9C42 - chains A and G of the 4 polymer chains in the assembly; structure by X-ray diffraction, 2.69 A resolution.

== Chain A ==
Molecule: Major histocompatibility complex class I-related gene protein
Organism: Homo sapiens
Reference sequence: Q95460 (HMR1_HUMAN); residues 1-270 here correspond to UniProt positions 23-292 (UniProt number = residue number + 22)
Sequence (271 residues; numbered 0 to 270; the number before each row is that of its first residue; numbering starts at 0):
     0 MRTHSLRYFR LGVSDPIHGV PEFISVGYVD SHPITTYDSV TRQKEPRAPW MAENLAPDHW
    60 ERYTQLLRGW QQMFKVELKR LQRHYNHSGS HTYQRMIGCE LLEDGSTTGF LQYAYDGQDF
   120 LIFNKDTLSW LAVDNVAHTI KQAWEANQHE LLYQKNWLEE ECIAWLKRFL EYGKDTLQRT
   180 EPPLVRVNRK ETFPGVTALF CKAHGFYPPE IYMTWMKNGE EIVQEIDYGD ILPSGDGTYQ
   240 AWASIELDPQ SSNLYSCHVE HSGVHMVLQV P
Unresolved in the structure: 191-194
Sequence notes: initiating methionine (0); conflict Ser-261 (Cys283 in Q95460)
Cystine bridges: Cys-98/Cys-161, Cys-200/Cys-256
Small-molecule neighbours: REF (2,3,7,8-tetrahydroxychromeno[5,4,3-cde]chromene-5,10-dione): Tyr-7, Arg-9, Ser-24, Thr-34, Lys-43, Tyr-62, Leu-66, Trp-69, Arg-94, Ile-96, Tyr-152, Trp-156, Trp-164
Curated features (UniProtKB/Swiss-Prot):
  - binding site (5-(2-oxoethylideneamino)-6-(D-ribitylamino)uracil): Arg-9, Ser-24, Lys-43, Arg-94, Tyr-152, Gln-153
  - binding site (5-(2-oxopropylideneamino)-6-(D-ribitylamino)uracil): Arg-9, Ser-24, Lys-43, Arg-94, Tyr-152, Gln-153
  - binding site (7-hydroxy-6-methyl-8-(1-D-ribityl)lumazine): Arg-9, Ser-24, Lys-43, Arg-94, Tyr-152, Gln-153
  - binding site (8-(9H-purin-6-yl)-2-oxa-8-azabicyclo[3.3.1]nona-3,6-diene-4,6-dicarbaldehyde): Arg-9, Lys-43, His-58, Arg-94
  - binding site (2-amino-4-oxopteridine-6-carbaldehyde): Lys-43
  - binding site (pyridoxal): Lys-43
  - glycosylation: Asn-85 (N-linked (GlcNAc...) asparagine)

== Chain G ==
Molecule: TRA@ protein
Organism: Homo sapiens
Reference sequence: Q6P4G7 (Q6P4G7_HUMAN); aligned to UniProt positions 6-208 over residues 1-203 (the alignment contains insertions or deletions, so no single offset holds)
Sequence (204 residues; each row starts with the number of its first residue; numbering starts at 0):
     0 MGQNIDQPTE MTATEGAIVQ INCTYQTSGF NGLFWYQQHA GEAPTFLSYN VLDGLEEKGR
    60 FSSFLSRSKG YSYLLLKELQ MKDSASYLCA VKDSNYQLIW GAGTKLIIKP DIQNPDPAVY
   120 QLRDSKSSDK SVCLFTDFDS QTNVSQSKDS DVYITDKCVL DMRSMDFKSN SAVAWSNKSD
   180 FACANAFNNS IIPEDTFFPS PESS
Unresolved in the structure: 0, 202-203
Sequence notes: initiating methionine (0); conflict Lys-91 (Arg96 in Q6P4G7), Ser-93 (Ala98 in Q6P4G7), Asn-94 (Ser99 in Q6P4G7), Tyr-95 (Arg100 in Q6P4G7), Gln-96 (Arg101 in Q6P4G7), Ile-98 (Thr108 in Q6P4G7), Trp-99 (Phe109 in Q6P4G7), Ala-101 (Thr111 in Q6P4G7), Lys-104 (Gln114 in Q6P4G7), Ile-106 (Lys116 in Q6P4G7), Ile-107 (Val117 in Q6P4G7), Lys-108 (Glu118 in Q6P4G7), Pro-109 (Leu119 in Q6P4G7), Asp-110 (Asn120 in Q6P4G7), Cys-157 (Thr167 in Q6P4G7)
Cystine bridges: Cys-22/Cys-88, Cys-132/Cys-182

== Chain A / chain G interface ==
Pairs across the interface - 27 pairs, chain A then chain G:
  Arg-61(A) with Asn-94(G), hydrogen bond (side chain-backbone); Tyr-95(G), hydrogen bond (side chain-backbone); Gln-96(G)
  Tyr-62(A) with Ser-93(G), hydrogen bond (side chain-backbone); Asn-94(G), hydrogen bond; Tyr-95(G)
  His-148(A) with Tyr-48(G); Glu-55(G), salt bridge
  Leu-151(A) with Val-50(G); Leu-51(G), hydrophobic; Glu-55(G)
  Tyr-152(A) with Asn-30(G); Tyr-48(G); Val-50(G); Tyr-95(G)
  Asn-155(A) with Phe-29(G), hydrogen bond (side chain-backbone); Val-50(G); Leu-51(G); Arg-66(G), hydrogen bond
  Trp-156(A) with Asn-30(G); Tyr-95(G), hydrogen bond
  Glu-159(A) with Arg-66(G), salt bridge
  Glu-160(A) with Gly-28(G); Phe-29(G), hydrogen bond (side chain-backbone); Asn-30(G)
  Trp-164(A) with Ser-93(G); Asn-94(G)
Also at the interface, not in a pair above, chain A (13 interface residues in all): His-58, Leu-65, Lys-154

== Summary ==
The interface between chain A and chain G involves 13 residues on one side and 12 on the other; the contacts
include 8 hydrogen bonds and 2 salt bridges. Polar contacts include His-148(A)/Glu-55(G), Glu-159(A)/Arg-66(G)
and Arg-61(A)/Asn-94(G). Bound to chain A: compound REF.
Here chain A is Major histocompatibility complex class I-related gene protein and chain G is TRA@ protein,
both from Homo sapiens. Entry 9C42 (Structure of human MR1-ellagic acid in complex with human MAIT A-F7 TCR)
was determined by X-ray diffraction.
